PDB entry 6HF3 | X-ray diffraction, 2.20 A resolution | chain A

Chain A:
Name: Decaprenylphosphoryl-beta-D-ribose oxidase
Source organism: Mycobacterium tuberculosis
Notes: EC 1.1.98.3
UniProt: P9WJF1 (DPRE1_MYCTU); residue numbers follow UniProt; this construct covers 1-461
Amino-acid sequence (481 residues; each row starts with the number of its first residue; numbers below 1 keep their minus sign (Met-19 is residue -19)):
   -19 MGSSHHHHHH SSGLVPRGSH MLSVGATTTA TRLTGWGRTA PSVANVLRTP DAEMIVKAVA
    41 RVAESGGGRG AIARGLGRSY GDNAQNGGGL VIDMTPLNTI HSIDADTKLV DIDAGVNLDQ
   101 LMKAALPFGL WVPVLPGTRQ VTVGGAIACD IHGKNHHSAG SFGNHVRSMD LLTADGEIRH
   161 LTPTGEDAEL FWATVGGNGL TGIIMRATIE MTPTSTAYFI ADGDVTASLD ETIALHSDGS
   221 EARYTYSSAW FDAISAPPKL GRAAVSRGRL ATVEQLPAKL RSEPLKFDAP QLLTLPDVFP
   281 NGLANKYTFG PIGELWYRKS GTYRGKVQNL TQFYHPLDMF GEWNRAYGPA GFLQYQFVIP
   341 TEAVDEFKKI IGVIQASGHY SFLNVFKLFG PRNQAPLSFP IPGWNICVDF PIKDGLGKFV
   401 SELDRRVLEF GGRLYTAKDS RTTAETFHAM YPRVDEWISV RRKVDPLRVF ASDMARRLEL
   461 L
Unresolved in the structure: -19 to 6, 46-47, 269-283, 318-328
Covalent attachments: compound 26J linked to Cys387
Sequence notes: initiating methionine (-19); expression tag (-18 to 0)
Small-molecule neighbours:
  - 26J (2-(4-(cyclohexylmethyl)piperazin-1-yl)-8-nitro-6-(trifluoromethyl)-4H-benzo[e][1,3]thiazin-4-one, bound form): Gly117, His132, Gly133, Lys134, Ser228, Gln336, Val365, Lys367, Phe369, Asn385, Lys418
  - FAD (flavin-adenine dinucleotide): Trp16, Ile52, Ala53, Arg54, Gly55, Leu56, Gly57, Arg58, Ser59, Tyr60, Asn63, Ala64, Met74, Ala94, Pro116, Gly117, Thr118, Gln120, Val121, Thr122, Gly124, Gly125, Ala126, Ala128, Cys129, Ile131, His132, Asn178, Gly179, Gly182, Ile183, Ile184, Tyr415, Ala417, Lys418
Swiss-Prot annotation at these positions:
  - binding site (FAD): Ala53 to Asn63, Gly117, Thr122 to Gly125, Cys129 to His132, Ile184, Tyr415
  - natural variant: Gly17 (G17C: In strain: TRC11), Tyr314 (Y314C: In a spontaneous TCA1-resistant mutant strain, but sensitive to BTZ), Leu368 (L368P: In strain: TRC12), Cys387 (C387G: In strain: NTB9; C387S: In strain: NTB1)
  - mutagenesis: Gly17 (G17C: Significantly less susceptible to Ty38c inhibition. 34-fold reduction in catalytic activity), Leu368 (L368P: Significantly less susceptible to Ty38c inhibition. 7-fold reduction in catalytic activity), Cys387 (C387A/S/T: Confers resistance to BTZ043 and PBTZ169. Decreases M.tuberculosis cytotoxicity in macrophages ...)
Reported in the primary citation:
  - binding site for 26J: Gly117, His132, Gly133, Lys134, Ser228, Gln336, Val365, Lys367, Asn385, Cys387, Lys418

Overview:
Ligands of chain A: flavin-adenine dinucleotide. Covalently linked compound 26J: at Cys387. UniProt lists 22
FAD-binding residues and 3 mutagenesis sites. The paper reports a binding site for 26J at Gly117, His132 and
Gly133 among others.
Chain A is Decaprenylphosphoryl-beta-D-ribose oxidase (Mycobacterium tuberculosis); the structure, M
tuberculosis DprE1 in complex with a covalently bound nitrobenzothiazinone, was determined by X-ray
diffraction (same publication as 6HFV, 6HFW, 6HEZ and 6HF0).
